PDB entry 7OF1 | electron microscopy, 3.10 A resolution | chains 1 and N of the 42 polymer chains in the assembly

[Chain 1]
Molecule: 25S rRNA
From: Saccharomyces cerevisiae (strain ATCC 204508 / S288c)
Sequence (3396 nucleotides; row label = number of the first residue in the row; note: 69 numbers in that range are skipped by the numbering (no residue carries them; nothing is unmodelled there); a row labelled like 2247A-2247Z holds insertion residues (2247A, then the next letters in order)):
     1 GUUUGACCUCAAAUCAGGUAGGAGUACCCGCUGAACUUAAGCAUAUCAAU
    51 AAGCGGAGGAAAAGAAACCAACCGGGAUUGCCUUAGUAACGGCGAGUGAA
   101 GCGGCAAAAGCUCAAAUUUGAAAUCUGGUACCUUCGGUGCCCGAGUUGUA
   151 AUUUGGAGAGGGCAACUUUGGGGCCGUUCCUUGUCUAUGUUCCUUGGAAC
   201 AGGACGUCAUAGAGGGUGAGAAUCCCGUGUGGCGAGGAGUGCGGUUCUUU
   251 GUAAAGUGCCUUCGAAGAGUCGAGUUGUUUGGGAAUGCAGCUCUAAGUGG
   301 GUGGUAAAUUCCAUCUAAAGCUAAAUAUUGGCGAGAGACCGAUAGCGAAC
   351 AAGUACAGUGAUGGAAAGAUGAAAAGAACUUUGAAAAGAGAGUGAAAAAG
   401 UACGUGAAAUUGUUGAAAGGGAAGGGCAUUUGAUCAGACAUGGUGUUUUG
   451 UGCCCUCUGCUCCUUGUGGGUAGGGGAAUCUCGCAUUUCACUGGGCCAGC
   501 AUCAGUUUUGGUGGCAGGAUAAAUCCAUAGGAAUGUAGCUUGCCUCGGUA
   551 AGUAUUAUAGCCUGUGGGAAUACUGCCAGCUGGGACUGAGGACUGCGACG
   601 UAAGUCAAGGAUGCUGGCAUAAUGGUUAUAUGCCGCCCGUCUUGAAACAC
   651 GGACCAAGGAGUCUAACGUCUAUGCGAGUGUUUGGGUGUAAAACCCAUAC
   701 GCGUAAUGAAAGUGAACGUAGGUUGGGGCCUCGCAAGAGGUGCACAAUCG
   751 ACCGAUCCUGAUGUCUUCGGAUGGAUUUGAGUAAGAGCAUAGCUGUUGGG
   801 ACCCGAAAGAUGGUGAACUAUGCCUGAAUAGGGUGAAGCCAGAGGAAACU
   851 CUGGUGGAGGCUCGUAGCGGUUCUGACGUGCAAAUCGAUCGUCGAAUUUG
   901 GGUAUAGGGGCGAAAGACUAAUCGAACCAUCUAGUAGCUGGUUCCUGCCG
   951 AAGUUUCCCUCAGGAUAGCAGAAGCUCGUAUCAGUUUUAUGAGGUAAAGC
  1001 GAAUGAUUAGAGGUUCCGGGGUCGAAAUGACCUUGACCUAUUCUCAAACU
  1051 UUAAAUAUGUAAGAAGUCCUUGUUACUUAAUUGAACGUGGACAUUUGAAU
  1101 GAAGAGCUUUUAGUGGGCCAUUUUUGGUAAGCAGAACUGGCGAUGCGGGA
  1151 UGAACCGAACGUAGAGUUAAGGUGCCGGAAUACACGCUCAUCAGACACCA
  1201 CAAAAGGUGUUAGUUCAUCUAGACAGCCGGACGGUGGCCAUGGAAGUCGG
  1251 AAUCCGCUAAGGAGUGUGUAACAACUCACCGGCCGAAUGAACUAGCCCUG
  1301 AAAAUGGAUGGCGCUCAAGCGUGUUACCUAUACUCUACCGUCAGGGUUGA
  1351 UAUGAUGCCCUGACGAGUAGGCAGGCGUGGAGGUCAGUGACGAAGCCUAG
  1401 ACCGUAAGGUCGGGUCGAACGGCCUCUAGUGCAGAUCUUGGUGGUAGUAG
  1451 CAAAUAUUCAAAUGAGAACUUUGAAGACUGAAGUGGGGAAAGGUUCCACG
  1501 UCAACAGCAGUUGGACGUGGGUUAGUCGAUCCUAAGAGAUGGGGAAGCUC
  1551 CGUUUCAAAGGCCUGAUUUUAUGCAGGCCACCAUCGAAAGGGAAUCCGGU
  1601 UAAGAUUCCGGAACCUGGAUAUGGAUUCUUCACGGUAACGUAACUGAAUG
  1651 UGGAGACGUCGGCGCGAGCCCUGGGAGGAGUUAUCUUUUCUUCUUAACAG
  1701 CUUAUCACCCCGGAAUUGGUUUAUCCGGAGAUGGGGUCUUAUGGCUGGAA
  1751 GAGGCCAGCACCUUUGCUGGCUCCGGUGCGCUUGUGACGGCCCGUGAAAA
  1801 UCCACAGGAAGGAAUAGUUUUCAUGCCAGGUCGUACUGAUAACCGCAGCA
  1851 GGUCUCCAAGGUGAACAGCCUCUAGUUGAUAGAAUAAUGUAGAUAAGGGA
  1901 AGUCGGCAAAAUAGAUCCGUAACUUCGGGAUAAGGAUUGGCUCUAAGGGU
  1951 CGGGUAGUGAGGGCCUUGGUCAGACGCAGCGGGCGUGCUUGUGGACUGCU
  2001 UGGUGGGGCUUGCUCUGCUAGGCGGACUACUUGCGUGCCUUGUUGUAGAC
  2051 GGCCUUGGUAGGUCUCUUGUAGACCGUCGCUUGCUACAAUUAACGAUCAA
  2101 CUUAGAACUGGUACGGACAAGGGGAAUCUGACUGUCUAAUUAAAACAUAG
  2151 CAUUGCGAUGGUCAGAAAGUGAUGUUGACGCAAUGUGAUUUCUGCCCAGU
  2201 GCUCUGAAUGUCAAAGUGAAGAAAUUCAACCAAGCGCGGGUAAACGG
2247A-2247Z CGGGAGUAACUAUGACUCUCUUAAGG
2248A-2248Z UAGCCAAAUGCCUCGUCAUCUAAUUA
2249A-2249Q GUGACGCGCAUGAAUGG
  2313 A
  2318 UUAACGAGAUUCCCACUGUCCCUAUCUACUAUCUAGCGAAACCACAGCCA
  2368 AGGGAACGGGCUUGGCAGAAUCAGCGGGGAAAGAAGACCCUGUUGAGCUU
  2418 GACUCUAGUUUGACAUUGUGAAGAGACAUAGAGGGUGUAGAAUAAGUGGG
  2468 AGCUUCGGCGCCAGUGAAAUACCACUACCUUUAUAGUUUCUUUACUUAUU
  2518 CAAUGAAGCGGAGCUGGAAUUCAUUUUCCACGUUCUAGCAUUCAAGGUCC
  2568 CAUUCGGGGCUGAUCCGGGUUGAAGACAUUGUCAGGUGGGGAGUUUGGCU
  2618 GGGGCGGCACAUCUGUUAAACGAUAACGCAGAUGUCCUAAGGGGGGCUCA
  2668 UGGAGAACAGAAAUCUCCAGUAGAACAAAAGGGUAAAAGCCCCCUUGAUU
  2718 UUGAUUUUCAGUGUGAAUACAAACCAUGAAAGUGUGGCCUAUCGAUCCUU
  2768 UAGUCCCUCGGAAUUUGAGGCUAGAGGUGCCAGAAAAGUUACCACAGGGA
  2818 UAACUGGCUUGUGGCAGUCAAGCGUUCAUAGCGACAUUGCUUUUUGAUUC
  2868 UUCGAUGUCGGCUCUUCCUAUCAUACCGAAGCAGAAUUCGGUAAGCGUUG
  2918 GAUUGUUCACCCACUAAUAGGGAACGUGAGCUGGGUUUAGACCGUCGUGA
  2968 GACAGGUUAGUUUUACCCUACUGAUGAAUGUUACCGCAAUAGUAAUUGAA
  3018 CUUAGUACGAGAGGAACAGUUCAUUCGGAUAAUUGGUUUUUGCGGCUGUC
  3068 UGAUCAGGCAUUGCCGCGAAGCUACCAUCCGCUGGAUUAUGGCUGAACGC
  3118 CUCUAAGUCAGAAUCCAUGCUAGAACGCGGUGAUUUCUUUGCUCCACACA
  3168 AUAUAGAUGGAUACGAAUAAGGCGUCCUUGUGGCGUCGCUGAACCAUAGC
  3218 AGGCUAGCAACGGUGCACUUGGCGGAAAGGCCUUGGGUGCUUGCUGGCGA
  3268 AUUGCAAUGUCAUUUUGCGUGGGGAUAAAUCAUUUGUAUACGACUUAGAU
  3318 GUACAACGGGGUAUUGUAAGCAGUAGAGUAGCCUUGUUGUUACGAUCUGC
  3368 UGAGAUUAAGCCUUUGUUGUCUGAUUUGU
Disordered / not traced: 1-2, 441-493, 962, 994-1051, 1074-1076, 1130-1132, 1350-1353, 1567-1571, 1954-2092, 2112, 2204-2209, 2247A-2247Z, 2248A-2248Z, 2249A-2249Q, 2318, 2402-2405, 2408-2410, 2447-2502, 2537-2544, 2597, 2614-2767, 2794-2799, 2816-2818, 2821-2823, 2841-2849, 2859-2871, 2979-2981, 3351

[Chain N]
Name: 60S ribosomal protein L15-A
From: Saccharomyces cerevisiae (strain ATCC 204508 / S288c)
Reference sequence: P05748 (RL15A_YEAST); residue numbers follow UniProt; this construct covers 1-204
Sequence (204 residues; row label = number of the first residue in the row):
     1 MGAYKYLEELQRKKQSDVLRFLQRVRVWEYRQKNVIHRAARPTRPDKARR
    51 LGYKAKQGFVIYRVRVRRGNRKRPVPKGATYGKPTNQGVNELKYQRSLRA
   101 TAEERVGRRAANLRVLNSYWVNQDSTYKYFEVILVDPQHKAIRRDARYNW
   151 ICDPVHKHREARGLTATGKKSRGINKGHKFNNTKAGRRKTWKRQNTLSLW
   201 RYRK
Disordered / not traced: 1

[How chain 1 and chain N interact]
Pairs across the interface (243):
  U9(1) / Ala-40(N)  phosphate contact
  C10(1) / Arg-38(N)  phosphate contact
  G18(1) / Asn-112(N)  base contact
  G18(1) / Gln-138(N)  sugar contact
  U19(1) / Asn-112(N)  sugar contact
  U19(1) / Gln-138(N)  sugar contact
  A20(1) / Ala-111(N)  sugar contact
  C28(1) / Lys-192(N)  salt bridge to the phosphate
  C29(1) / Arg-162(N)  hydrogen bond to the sugar
  C29(1) / Arg-172(N)  hydrogen bond to the phosphate
  C29(1) / Lys-189(N)  phosphate contact
  G30(1) / Arg-96(N)  hydrogen bond to the sugar
  G30(1) / Arg-172(N)  salt bridge to the phosphate
  C31(1) / Arg-96(N)  sugar contact
  C31(1) / Arg-188(N)  salt bridge to the phosphate
  U32(1) / Arg-71(N)  salt bridge to the phosphate
  U32(1) / Tyr-94(N)  phosphate contact
  U32(1) / Gln-95(N)  hydrogen bond to the phosphate
  U32(1) / Arg-188(N)  hydrogen bond to the base
  G33(1) / Arg-71(N)  salt bridge to the phosphate
  G33(1) / Arg-73(N)  salt bridge to the phosphate
  G33(1) / Leu-92(N)  phosphate contact
  A34(1) / Arg-73(N)  salt bridge to the phosphate
  A34(1) / Thr-80(N)  phosphate contact
  A34(1) / Asn-86(N)  sugar contact
  A35(1) / Gly-82(N)  phosphate contact
  A35(1) / Lys-83(N)  hydrogen bond to the phosphate
  A35(1) / Asn-86(N)  hydrogen bond to the phosphate
  C36(1) / Lys-83(N)  salt bridge to the phosphate
  A43(1) / Lys-83(N)  salt bridge to the phosphate
  A43(1) / Pro-84(N)  sugar contact
  U44(1) / Thr-85(N)  hydrogen bond to the phosphate
  A45(1) / Thr-85(N)  phosphate contact
  U46(1) / Lys-83(N)  base contact
  A49(1) / Arg-187(N)  hydrogen bond to the base
  A49(1) / Trp-191(N)  hydrogen bond to the phosphate
  U50(1) / Arg-187(N)  salt bridge to the phosphate
  U50(1) / Trp-191(N)  sugar contact
  G55(1) / Ala-161(N)  hydrogen bond to the base
  G55(1) / Arg-162(N)  base contact
  G56(1) / Lys-157(N)  hydrogen bond to the sugar
  G56(1) / His-158(N)  phosphate contact
  G56(1) / Ala-161(N)  sugar contact
  G56(1) / Arg-162(N)  sugar contact
  A57(1) / Pro-154(N)  hydrogen bond to the sugar
  A57(1) / Val-155(N)  sugar contact
  A57(1) / Lys-157(N)  sugar contact
  A57(1) / His-158(N)  phosphate contact
  G58(1) / Pro-154(N)  sugar contact
  G58(1) / Lys-157(N)  salt bridge to the phosphate
  A61(1) / Val-155(N)  phosphate contact
  A61(1) / Arg-162(N)  phosphate contact
  A61(1) / Lys-189(N)  base contact
  A62(1) / Val-155(N)  phosphate contact
  A62(1) / Arg-162(N)  salt bridge to the phosphate
  A62(1) / Leu-164(N)  phosphate contact
  A62(1) / Arg-172(N)  hydrogen bond to the sugar
  A63(1) / Leu-164(N)  phosphate contact
  A63(1) / Lys-169(N)  phosphate contact
  A63(1) / Arg-172(N)  salt bridge to the phosphate
  A63(1) / Ile-174(N)  phosphate contact
  G64(1) / Lys-169(N)  salt bridge to the phosphate
  G64(1) / Lys-176(N)  phosphate contact
  A65(1) / Lys-176(N)  salt bridge to the phosphate
  A66(1) / Lys-176(N)  salt bridge to the phosphate
  C68(1) / Lys-176(N)  sugar contact
  C68(1) / Gly-177(N)  phosphate contact
  C68(1) / His-178(N)  phosphate contact
  C69(1) / His-178(N)  salt bridge to the phosphate
  A77(1) / Lys-176(N)  sugar contact
  U78(1) / Lys-176(N)  sugar contact
  U79(1) / Ala-185(N)  phosphate contact
  U79(1) / Lys-189(N)  hydrogen bond to the phosphate
  G80(1) / Lys-189(N)  salt bridge to the phosphate
  G80(1) / Arg-193(N)  salt bridge to the phosphate
  C81(1) / Arg-193(N)  salt bridge to the phosphate
  C81(1) / Trp-200(N)  sugar contact
  C82(1) / Ser-198(N)  hydrogen bond to the phosphate
  C82(1) / Trp-200(N)  sugar contact
  C82(1) / Lys-204(N)  phosphate contact
  G98(1) / Asn-195(N)  phosphate contact
  A99(1) / Gln-194(N)  hydrogen bond to the phosphate
  A100(1) / Asn-181(N)  sugar contact
  A100(1) / Arg-193(N)  salt bridge to the phosphate
  C113(1) / Arg-147(N)  salt bridge to the phosphate
  A114(1) / Arg-49(N)  phosphate contact
  A114(1) / Arg-50(N)  sugar contact
  A115(1) / Tyr-4(N)  sugar contact
  A115(1) / Arg-49(N)  salt bridge to the phosphate
  A116(1) / Gly-2(N)  phosphate contact
  A116(1) / Tyr-4(N)  hydrogen bond to the phosphate
  U117(1) / Gly-2(N)  hydrogen bond to the phosphate
  C125(1) / Ala-141(N)  sugar contact
  U126(1) / Gln-57(N)  sugar contact
  U126(1) / His-139(N)  hydrogen bond to the sugar
  U126(1) / Lys-140(N)  phosphate contact
  U126(1) / Ala-141(N)  sugar contact
  U126(1) / Arg-144(N)  salt bridge to the phosphate
  G127(1) / Lys-140(N)  phosphate contact
  G143(1) / Gln-57(N)  base contact
  A144(1) / Gln-57(N)  sugar contact
  G145(1) / Ala-55(N)  sugar contact
  U147(1) / Arg-41(N)  hydrogen bond to the sugar
  G148(1) / Arg-49(N)  hydrogen bond to the sugar
  G148(1) / Ala-55(N)  sugar contact
  U149(1) / Arg-49(N)  salt bridge to the phosphate
  U149(1) / Lys-54(N)  salt bridge to the phosphate
  U149(1) / Ala-55(N)  hydrogen bond to the phosphate
  U149(1) / Lys-56(N)  phosphate contact
  A150(1) / Lys-54(N)  salt bridge to the phosphate
  A150(1) / Lys-56(N)  salt bridge to the phosphate
  A151(1) / Arg-147(N)  salt bridge to the phosphate
  A265(1) / Tyr-4(N)  hydrogen bond to the sugar
  A266(1) / Lys-5(N)  salt bridge to the phosphate
  G267(1) / Glu-8(N)  sugar contact
  G267(1) / Arg-12(N)  sugar contact
  G267(1) / Arg-50(N)  hydrogen bond to the base
  A268(1) / Glu-8(N)  phosphate contact
  A268(1) / Arg-12(N)  salt bridge to the phosphate
  A268(1) / Lys-14(N)  hydrogen bond to the sugar
  A268(1) / Lys-47(N)  salt bridge to the phosphate
  A268(1) / Arg-50(N)  salt bridge to the phosphate
  G269(1) / Lys-14(N)  salt bridge to the phosphate
  G269(1) / Gln-15(N)  hydrogen bond to the base
  G269(1) / Arg-44(N)  salt bridge to the phosphate
  G269(1) / Lys-47(N)  salt bridge to the phosphate
  G269(1) / Trp-120(N)  sugar contact
  U270(1) / Trp-120(N)  phosphate contact
  C271(1) / Lys-170(N)  salt bridge to the phosphate
  U276(1) / Glu-91(N)  hydrogen bond to the sugar
  U276(1) / Lys-93(N)  hydrogen bond to the base
  G277(1) / Glu-91(N)  hydrogen bond to the sugar
  G277(1) / Lys-93(N)  hydrogen bond to the sugar
  G277(1) / Gln-95(N)  hydrogen bond to the base
  U280(1) / Asn-182(N)  hydrogen bond to the sugar
  G281(1) / Asn-181(N)  base contact
  G282(1) / His-178(N)  base contact
  G282(1) / Asn-181(N)  base contact
  G282(1) / Asn-182(N)  base contact
  U286(1) / Lys-179(N)  hydrogen bond to the sugar
  U286(1) / Asn-182(N)  base contact
  G287(1) / Lys-179(N)  phosphate contact
  G287(1) / Phe-180(N)  phosphate contact
  G287(1) / Thr-183(N)  sugar contact
  C288(1) / Gln-95(N)  hydrogen bond to the sugar
  C288(1) / Lys-170(N)  salt bridge to the phosphate
  C288(1) / Ser-171(N)  sugar contact
  C288(1) / Phe-180(N)  phosphate contact
  A289(1) / Lys-93(N)  hydrogen bond to the sugar
  A289(1) / Tyr-94(N)  hydrogen bond to the sugar
  A289(1) / Gln-95(N)  sugar contact
  A289(1) / Ser-97(N)  phosphate contact
  A289(1) / Lys-170(N)  phosphate contact
  A289(1) / Ser-171(N)  hydrogen bond to the phosphate
  G290(1) / Gly-69(N)  sugar contact
  G290(1) / Asn-70(N)  hydrogen bond to the sugar
  G290(1) / Lys-93(N)  base contact
  G290(1) / Ser-97(N)  phosphate contact
  G290(1) / Leu-98(N)  phosphate contact
  C291(1) / Arg-68(N)  salt bridge to the phosphate
  C291(1) / Lys-128(N)  salt bridge to the phosphate
  U292(1) / Arg-68(N)  salt bridge to the phosphate
  U294(1) / Gln-15(N)  hydrogen bond to the phosphate
  A295(1) / Gln-15(N)  phosphate contact
  G297(1) / Arg-12(N)  hydrogen bond to the base
  G303(1) / Lys-179(N)  salt bridge to the phosphate
  G304(1) / His-178(N)  stacking on the base
  A319(1) / Lys-47(N)  salt bridge to the phosphate
  A319(1) / Leu-51(N)  phosphate contact
  A319(1) / Asn-117(N)  hydrogen bond to the sugar
  A319(1) / Ala-166(N)  phosphate contact
  G320(1) / Asn-117(N)  phosphate contact
  G320(1) / Trp-150(N)  sugar contact
  G320(1) / Arg-159(N)  phosphate contact
  G320(1) / Ala-166(N)  hydrogen bond to the phosphate
  C321(1) / Trp-150(N)  sugar contact
  C321(1) / His-156(N)  phosphate contact
  C321(1) / Arg-159(N)  salt bridge to the phosphate
  U322(1) / His-156(N)  salt bridge to the phosphate
  A327(1) / Lys-192(N)  sugar contact
  U664(1) / Arg-203(N)  phosphate contact
  A665(1) / Leu-199(N)  sugar contact
  A665(1) / Arg-203(N)  salt bridge to the phosphate
  U682(1) / Tyr-202(N)  hydrogen bond to the base
  U683(1) / Trp-200(N)  phosphate contact
  U683(1) / Lys-204(N)  salt bridge to the phosphate
  G684(1) / Trp-200(N)  phosphate contact
  A691(1) / Arg-201(N)  hydrogen bond to the phosphate
  A692(1) / Arg-201(N)  salt bridge to the phosphate
  A810(1) / Tyr-81(N)  sugar contact
  G908(1) / Tyr-81(N)  sugar contact
  G909(1) / Lys-77(N)  salt bridge to the phosphate
  G1542(1) / Asn-34(N)  hydrogen bond to the phosphate
  G1542(1) / Arg-109(N)  salt bridge to the phosphate
  G1543(1) / Asn-34(N)  phosphate contact
  G1543(1) / Val-35(N)  hydrogen bond to the phosphate
  G1544(1) / Val-35(N)  phosphate contact
  G1544(1) / Arg-67(N)  salt bridge to the phosphate
  G1544(1) / Tyr-127(N)  hydrogen bond to the phosphate
  A1545(1) / Arg-67(N)  phosphate contact
  A1545(1) / Arg-105(N)  salt bridge to the phosphate
  A1545(1) / Arg-108(N)  base contact
  A1546(1) / Arg-71(N)  phosphate contact
  A1546(1) / Tyr-94(N)  hydrogen bond to the sugar
  A1546(1) / Thr-101(N)  sugar contact
  G1547(1) / Pro-74(N)  base contact
  G1547(1) / Arg-105(N)  salt bridge to the phosphate
  G1547(1) / Arg-108(N)  salt bridge to the phosphate
  A2166(1) / Arg-73(N)  sugar contact
  A2166(1) / Pro-74(N)  base contact
  A2166(1) / Val-75(N)  phosphate contact
  A2166(1) / Pro-76(N)  phosphate contact
  A2166(1) / Lys-77(N)  phosphate contact
  A2167(1) / Lys-72(N)  salt bridge to the phosphate
  C2422(1) / Pro-84(N)  hydrogen bond to the sugar
  C2422(1) / Gln-87(N)  hydrogen bond to the sugar
  U2423(1) / Gln-87(N)  sugar contact
  A2424(1) / Lys-72(N)  hydrogen bond to the phosphate
  A2424(1) / Lys-77(N)  sugar contact
  A2424(1) / Asn-90(N)  hydrogen bond to the phosphate
  G2425(1) / Lys-72(N)  salt bridge to the phosphate
  G2425(1) / Asn-90(N)  hydrogen bond to the phosphate
  A2432(1) / Ser-125(N)  base contact
  U2433(1) / Ser-125(N)  sugar contact
  G2435(1) / Arg-24(N)  phosphate contact
  A2515(1) / Trp-28(N)  hydrogen bond to the phosphate
  A2515(1) / Arg-31(N)  hydrogen bond to the phosphate
  U2516(1) / Trp-28(N)  phosphate contact
  U2516(1) / Arg-31(N)  salt bridge to the phosphate
  U2516(1) / Gln-32(N)  phosphate contact
  G2598(1) / Arg-68(N)  sugar contact
  G2598(1) / Gly-69(N)  phosphate contact
  G2598(1) / Asn-70(N)  phosphate contact
  G2598(1) / Ser-125(N)  sugar contact
  U2599(1) / Gly-69(N)  phosphate contact
  U2599(1) / Asn-70(N)  hydrogen bond to the phosphate
  C2600(1) / Asn-70(N)  hydrogen bond to the phosphate
  C2600(1) / Glu-91(N)  phosphate contact
  C2600(1) / Lys-93(N)  salt bridge to the phosphate
  A2609(1) / Tyr-81(N)  sugar contact
  A2609(1) / Gly-82(N)  sugar contact
  A2609(1) / Gln-87(N)  hydrogen bond to the base
  G2610(1) / Gly-82(N)  sugar contact
Also at the interface, not in a pair above, chain 1 (138 interface residues in all): C8, C27, U37, A48, G136, G137, U146, U152, U278, A296, U302, A666, A693, U811, G2165, A2168, G2169, U2421, U2434, G2608
Also at the interface, not in a pair above, chain N (127 interface residues in all): Glu-9, Gln-11, Lys-13, Pro-45, Tyr-53, Arg-65, Gly-78, Ala-79, Val-89, Arg-99, Glu-104, Gln-123, Asp-145, Thr-165, Gly-173, Lys-184, Gly-186

[Overview]
138 residues of chain 1 face 127 of chain N across their interface, with 59 hydrogen bonds, 58 salt bridges
and 1 aromatic stacking contact. Among the polar pairs are U32(1)/Arg-188(N), A49(1)/Arg-187(N) and
G55(1)/Ala-161(N).
Chain 1 is 25S rRNA and chain N is 60S ribosomal protein L15-A, both from Saccharomyces cerevisiae (strain
ATCC 204508 / S288c); the structure, Nog1-TAP associated immature ribosomal particle population A from S.
cerevisiae, was determined by electron microscopy (same publication as 7OHU and 7OHY).
